8Z0H - chains A and B of the 3 polymer chains in the assembly; structure by X-ray diffraction, 1.72 A resolution.

== Chain A ==
Molecule: MHC class I alpha chain 2
Organism: Gallus gallus
UniProt: O46789 (O46789_CHICK); residues 1-272 here correspond to UniProt positions 22-293 (UniProt number = residue number + 21)
Chain sequence (273 residues; each row starts with the number of its first residue; numbering starts at 0):
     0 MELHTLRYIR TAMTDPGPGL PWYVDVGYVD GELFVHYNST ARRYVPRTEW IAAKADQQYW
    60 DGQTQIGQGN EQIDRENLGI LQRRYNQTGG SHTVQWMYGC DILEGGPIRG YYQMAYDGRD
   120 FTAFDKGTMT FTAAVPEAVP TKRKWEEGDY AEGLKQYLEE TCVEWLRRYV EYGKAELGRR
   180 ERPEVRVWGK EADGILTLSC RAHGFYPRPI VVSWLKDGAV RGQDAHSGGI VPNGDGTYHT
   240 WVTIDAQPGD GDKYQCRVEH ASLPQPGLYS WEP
Disulfides: Cys99-Cys161, Cys199-Cys255
Sequence notes: initiating methionine (0)

== Chain B ==
Molecule: Beta-2-microglobulin
Organism: Gallus gallus
UniProt: P21611 (B2MG_CHICK); residues 1-97 here correspond to UniProt positions 23-119 (UniProt number = residue number + 22)
Chain sequence (97 residues; row label = number of the first residue in the row):
     1 LTPKVQVYSR FPASAGTKNV LNCFAAGFHP PKISITLMKD GVPMEGAQYS DMSFNDDWTF
    61 QRLVHADFTP SSGSTYACKV EHETLKEPQV YKWDPEF
Disulfides: Cys23-Cys78

== How chain A and chain B interact ==
Residue-residue contacts (65):
  Arg6(A) - Asp56(B)  salt bridge
  Ile8(A) - Ser53(B)
  Ile8(A) - Phe54(B)  hydrophobic
  Arg9(A) - Phe54(B)
  Thr10(A) - Phe54(B)
  Thr10(A) - Phe60(B)
  Met12(A) - Pro31(B)  hydrophobic
  Met12(A) - Met52(B)  hydrophobic
  Asp14(A) - Lys32(B)  salt bridge
  Pro15(A) - Lys32(B)
  Gly16(A) - Lys32(B)
  Tyr27(A) - Ser53(B)  hydrogen bond
  Leu32(A) - Asp51(B)
  His35(A) - Asp51(B)  salt bridge
  Arg46(A) - Asp51(B)  salt bridge
  Ser90(A) - Pro30(B)
  Thr92(A) - His29(B)
  Thr92(A) - Pro31(B)
  Gln94(A) - Phe54(B)
  Gln94(A) - Trp58(B)  hydrogen bond (side chain-backbone)
  Gln94(A) - Phe60(B)
  Trp95(A) - Phe54(B)
  Trp95(A) - Trp58(B)
  Met96(A) - Asp56(B)
  Met96(A) - Trp58(B)  hydrophobic
  Gln112(A) - Trp58(B)
  Met113(A) - Trp58(B)
  Ala114(A) - Trp58(B)  hydrophobic
  Asp116(A) - His29(B)
  Gly117(A) - His29(B)
  Gly117(A) - Trp58(B)
  Asp119(A) - Trp58(B)  hydrogen bond
  Glu183(A) - Phe11(B)
  Glu183(A) - Pro12(B)
  Arg185(A) - Pro12(B)
  Arg185(A) - Ala13(B)  hydrogen bond (side chain-backbone)
  Arg185(A) - Pro95(B)
  Arg185(A) - Glu96(B)  hydrogen bond (side chain-backbone)
  Trp187(A) - Glu96(B)
  Trp187(A) - Phe97(B)
  Arg200(A) - Tyr8(B)
  Arg200(A) - Glu96(B)  salt bridge
  His202(A) - Ser9(B)  hydrogen bond (side chain-backbone)
  His202(A) - Arg10(B)  hydrogen bond (side chain-backbone)
  His202(A) - Phe11(B)
  His202(A) - Pro12(B)
  Gly203(A) - Arg10(B)
  Gly227(A) - Gln6(B)  hydrogen bond (backbone-side chain)
  Val230(A) - Gln6(B)
  Val230(A) - Tyr8(B)
  Val230(A) - Phe24(B)  hydrophobic
  Pro231(A) - Tyr8(B)  hydrogen bond (backbone-side chain)
  Pro231(A) - Phe24(B)
  Pro231(A) - Leu63(B)
  Asn232(A) - Tyr8(B)
  Asn232(A) - Arg10(B)
  Asn232(A) - Asn22(B)  hydrogen bond
  Asn232(A) - Leu63(B)
  Gly233(A) - Leu63(B)
  Gly233(A) - His65(B)
  Asp234(A) - Arg10(B)  salt bridge
  Thr236(A) - Arg10(B)  hydrogen bond
  His238(A) - Tyr8(B)
  His238(A) - Ser9(B)
  Trp240(A) - Gln6(B)  hydrogen bond
Also at the interface, not in a pair above, chain A (42 interface residues in all): Leu19, Val23, Val25, Ser198
Also at the interface, not in a pair above, chain B (29 interface residues in all): Val7, Ser14, Asp57, Arg62

== Overview ==
Chain A and chain B form an interface of 42 and 29 residues respectively, with 12 hydrogen bonds and 6 salt
bridges. Polar pairs include Arg6(A)-Asp56(B), Asp14(A)-Lys32(B) and His35(A)-Asp51(B).
Chain A is MHC class I alpha chain 2 and chain B is Beta-2-microglobulin, both from Gallus gallus; the
structure, Crystal structure of 9-mer peptide from ALV-J in complex with BF2*0201, was determined by X-ray
diffraction.
